Entry 5XN5 (X-ray diffraction, 2.00 A resolution); this record covers chains A and B.

# Chain A (and B)
Name: Os07g0580900 protein
Organism: Oryza sativa Japonica Group
Notes: chain B of this document is another copy of the same molecule, construct and numbering; everything in this record applies to it too
UniProt: Q7XI92 (Q7XI92_ORYSJ); residues 1-305 here correspond to UniProt positions 62-366 (UniProt number = residue number + 61)
Sequence (305 residues; each row starts with the number of its first residue):
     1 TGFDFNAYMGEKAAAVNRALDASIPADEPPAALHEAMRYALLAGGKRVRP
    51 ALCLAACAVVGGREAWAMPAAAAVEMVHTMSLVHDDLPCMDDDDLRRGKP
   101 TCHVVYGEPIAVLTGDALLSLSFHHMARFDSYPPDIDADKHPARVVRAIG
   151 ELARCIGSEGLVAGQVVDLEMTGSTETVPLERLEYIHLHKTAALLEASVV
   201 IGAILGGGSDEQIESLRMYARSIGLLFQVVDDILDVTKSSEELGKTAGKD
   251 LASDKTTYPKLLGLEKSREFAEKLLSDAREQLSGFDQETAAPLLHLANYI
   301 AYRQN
Unresolved in the structure: 1, 172-176, 239-249 (chain B: 1-2, 172-176, 239-255)
What the authors report for this chain:
  - self-association interface (contacts with another copy of this molecule): His84, Met90, Asp116, Leu119, Val166, Glu170

# Interface between chain A and chain B
Residue-residue contacts (63; chain A residue first):
  Pro30(A) - Ser158(B)
  Pro30(A) - Tyr185(B)
  Ala32(A) - Glu170(B)
  Leu33(A) - Ser158(B)
  Leu33(A) - Val162(B)  hydrophobic
  His34(A) - Ser158(B)  hydrogen bond
  His84(A) - Val112(B)
  His84(A) - Asp116(B)  salt bridge
  Cys89(A) - Pro109(B)
  Met90(A) - Leu113(B)  hydrophobic
  Pro109(A) - Cys89(B)
  Pro109(A) - Leu169(B)  hydrophobic
  Val112(A) - His84(B)
  Leu113(A) - Val162(B)
  Leu113(A) - Gln165(B)
  Leu113(A) - Val166(B)  hydrophobic
  Leu113(A) - Leu169(B)  hydrophobic
  Asp116(A) - His84(B)  salt bridge
  Asp116(A) - Asp116(B)
  Asp116(A) - Val162(B)
  Leu119(A) - Leu119(B)  hydrophobic
  Ser120(A) - Ala153(B)
  Ser120(A) - Ile156(B)
  Ser120(A) - Gly157(B)  hydrogen bond (side chain-backbone)
  Phe123(A) - Phe123(B)  hydrophobic
  Phe123(A) - Ala153(B)  hydrophobic
  His124(A) - Gly150(B)
  His124(A) - Ala153(B)
  His124(A) - Arg154(B)
  His124(A) - Glu159(B)
  Ala127(A) - Val146(B)
  Ala127(A) - Gly150(B)
  Phe129(A) - Val146(B)  hydrophobic
  Pro142(A) - Ala143(B)
  Pro142(A) - Val146(B)
  Val145(A) - Val146(B)  hydrophobic
  Val146(A) - Ala127(B)
  Val146(A) - Phe129(B)  hydrophobic
  Val146(A) - Pro142(B)
  Val146(A) - Val145(B)  hydrophobic
  Val146(A) - Val146(B)  hydrophobic
  Ile149(A) - Ala127(B)  hydrophobic
  Ile149(A) - Ile149(B)  hydrophobic
  Gly150(A) - His124(B)
  Gly150(A) - Ala127(B)
  Ala153(A) - Ser120(B)  hydrogen bond (backbone-side chain)
  Ala153(A) - Phe123(B)  hydrophobic
  Ala153(A) - His124(B)
  Arg154(A) - His124(B)
  Ile156(A) - Ser120(B)
  Gly157(A) - Ser120(B)  hydrogen bond (backbone-side chain)
  Ser158(A) - Leu33(B)
  Ser158(A) - His34(B)
  Val162(A) - Leu33(B)  hydrophobic
  Val162(A) - Leu113(B)
  Val162(A) - Asp116(B)
  Ala163(A) - Pro30(B)
  Gln165(A) - Leu113(B)
  Val166(A) - Ile110(B)  hydrophobic
  Val166(A) - Leu113(B)  hydrophobic
  Val167(A) - Pro30(B)  hydrophobic
  Leu169(A) - Pro109(B)  hydrophobic
  Leu169(A) - Leu113(B)  hydrophobic
Also at the interface, not in a pair above, chain A (44 interface residues in all): Glu28, Met37, Met80, Leu87, Glu108, Ile110, Ala117, Ala143, Glu159, Glu170, Tyr185
Also at the interface, not in a pair above, chain B (43 interface residues in all): Pro29, Ala32, Met37, Leu87, Met90, Glu108, Ala117, Arg147, Ala163

# In short
Chain A and chain B form an interface of 44 and 43 residues respectively; the contacts include 4 hydrogen
bonds and 2 salt bridges. Polar contacts include His84(A)-Asp116(B), His34(A)-Ser158(B) and
Ser120(A)-Gly157(B). From the paper: a self-association interface involving His84(A), Met90(A) and Asp116(A)
among others.
Both chains are Os07g0580900 protein (Oryza sativa Japonica Group). Entry 5XN5 (Homo-dimer crystal structure
of geranylgeranyl diphosphate synthases 1 from Oryza sativa) was determined by X-ray diffraction together with
5XN6 from the same study.
